PDB entry 1Y1V | X-ray diffraction, 3.80 A resolution | chains A and H of the 13 polymer chains in the assembly

== Chain A ==
Name: DNA-directed RNA polymerase II largest subunit
From: Saccharomyces cerevisiae
Notes: EC 2.7.7.6
UniProt: P04050 (RPB1_YEAST); residue numbers follow UniProt; this construct covers 1-1733
Amino-acid sequence (1733 residues; numbered 1 to 1733; the number before each row is that of its first residue):
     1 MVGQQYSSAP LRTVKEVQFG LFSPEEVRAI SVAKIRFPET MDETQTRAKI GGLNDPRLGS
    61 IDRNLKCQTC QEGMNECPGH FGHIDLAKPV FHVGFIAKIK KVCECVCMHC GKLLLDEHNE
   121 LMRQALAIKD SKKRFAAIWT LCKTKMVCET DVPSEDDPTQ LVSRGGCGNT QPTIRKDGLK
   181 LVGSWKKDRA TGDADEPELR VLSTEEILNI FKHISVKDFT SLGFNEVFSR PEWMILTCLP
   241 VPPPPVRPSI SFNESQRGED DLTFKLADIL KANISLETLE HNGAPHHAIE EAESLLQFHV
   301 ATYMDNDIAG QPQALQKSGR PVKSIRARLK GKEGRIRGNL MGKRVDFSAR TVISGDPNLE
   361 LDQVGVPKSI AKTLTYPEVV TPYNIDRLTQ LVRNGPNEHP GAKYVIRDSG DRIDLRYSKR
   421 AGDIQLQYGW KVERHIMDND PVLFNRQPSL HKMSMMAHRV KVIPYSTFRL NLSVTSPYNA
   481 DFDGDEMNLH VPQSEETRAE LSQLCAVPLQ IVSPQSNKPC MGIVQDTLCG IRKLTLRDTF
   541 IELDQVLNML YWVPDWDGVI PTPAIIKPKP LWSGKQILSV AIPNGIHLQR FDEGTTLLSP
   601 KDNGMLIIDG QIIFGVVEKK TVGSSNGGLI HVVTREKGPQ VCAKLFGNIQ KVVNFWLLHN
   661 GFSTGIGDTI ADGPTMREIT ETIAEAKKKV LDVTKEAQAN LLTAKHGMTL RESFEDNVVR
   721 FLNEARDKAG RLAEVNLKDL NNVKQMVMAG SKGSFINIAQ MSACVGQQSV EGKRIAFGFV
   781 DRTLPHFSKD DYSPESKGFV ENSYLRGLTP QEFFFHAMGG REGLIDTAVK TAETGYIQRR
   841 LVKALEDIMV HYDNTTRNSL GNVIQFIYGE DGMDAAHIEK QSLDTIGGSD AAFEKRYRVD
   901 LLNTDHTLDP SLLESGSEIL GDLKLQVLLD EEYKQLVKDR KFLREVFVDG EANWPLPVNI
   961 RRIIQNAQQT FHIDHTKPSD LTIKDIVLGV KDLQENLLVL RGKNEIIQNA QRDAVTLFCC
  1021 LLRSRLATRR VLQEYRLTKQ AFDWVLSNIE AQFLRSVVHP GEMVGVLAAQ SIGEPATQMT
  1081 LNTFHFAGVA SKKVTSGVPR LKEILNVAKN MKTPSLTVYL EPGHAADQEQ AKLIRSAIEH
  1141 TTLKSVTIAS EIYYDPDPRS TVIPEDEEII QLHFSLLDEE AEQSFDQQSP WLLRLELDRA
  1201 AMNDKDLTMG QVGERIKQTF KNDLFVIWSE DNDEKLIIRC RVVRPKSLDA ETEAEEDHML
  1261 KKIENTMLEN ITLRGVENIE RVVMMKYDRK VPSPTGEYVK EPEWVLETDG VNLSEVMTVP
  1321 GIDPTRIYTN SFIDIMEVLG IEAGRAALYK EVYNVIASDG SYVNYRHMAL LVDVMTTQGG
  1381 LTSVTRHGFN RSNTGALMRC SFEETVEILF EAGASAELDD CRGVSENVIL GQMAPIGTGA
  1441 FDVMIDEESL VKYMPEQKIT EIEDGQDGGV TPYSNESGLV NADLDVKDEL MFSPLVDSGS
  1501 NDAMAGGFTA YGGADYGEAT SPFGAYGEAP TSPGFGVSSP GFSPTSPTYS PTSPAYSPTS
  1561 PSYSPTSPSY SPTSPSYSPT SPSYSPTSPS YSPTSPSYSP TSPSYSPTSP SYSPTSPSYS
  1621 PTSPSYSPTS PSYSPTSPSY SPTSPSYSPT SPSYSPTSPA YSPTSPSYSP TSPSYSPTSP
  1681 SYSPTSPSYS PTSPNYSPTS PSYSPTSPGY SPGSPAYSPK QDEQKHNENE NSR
Not modelled in the structure: 1, 187-194, 1177-1186, 1244-1253, 1456-1733
Ion coordination: Zn2+ site 1: Cys67, Cys70, Cys77, His80; Zn2+ site 2: Cys107, Cys110, Cys148, Cys167
UniProt features mapped onto this chain:
  - region: Pro248 to Asp260 (Lid loop), Asn306 to Lys323 (Rudder loop), Pro810 to Glu822 (Bridging helix)
  - binding site (Zn(2+)): Cys67, Cys70, Cys77, His80, Cys107, Cys110, Cys148, Cys167
  - binding site (Mg(2+)): Asp481, Asp483, Asp485
  - modified residue: Thr1471 (Phosphothreonine)
  - cross-link (Glycyl lysine isopeptide (Lys-Gly)): Lys695 (interchain with G-Cter in ubiquitin), Lys1246 (interchain with G-Cter in ubiquitin), Lys1350 (interchain with G-Cter in ubiquitin)
  - natural variant: Ser1653 to Pro1659 (deletion: In strain: A364A)
  - mutagenesis: Lys1246 (K1246R: Impairs ubiquitination during transcription stress)
From the paper describing this entry:
  - specificity-determining residues: Asn479 (proposed by the authors, not directly observed)

== Chain H ==
Name: DNA-directed RNA polymerases I, II, and III 14.5 kDa polypeptide
From: Saccharomyces cerevisiae
Notes: EC 2.7.7.6
UniProt: P20436 (RPB8_YEAST); residues 1-146 here = UniProt positions 1-146
Amino-acid sequence (146 residues; numbered 1 to 146; the number before each row is that of its first residue):
     1 MSNTLFDDIF QVSEVDPGRY NKVCRIEAAS TTQDQCKLTL DINVELFPVA AQDSLTVTIA
    61 SSLNLEDTPA NDSSATRSWR PPQAGDRSLA DDYDYVMYGT AYKFEEVSKD LIAVYYSFGG
   121 LLMRLEGNYR NLNNLKQENA YLLIRR
Not modelled in the structure: 1, 64-75
UniProt features mapped onto this chain:
  - region: Asp16 to Thr39 (Non-specific ssDNA binding)
  - modified residue: Ser2 (N-acetylserine), Thr68 (Phosphothreonine)

== How chain A and chain H interact ==
Contacting residue pairs (49; chain A residue first):
  Arg537(A) - Tyr20(H)
  Arg537(A) - Arg25(H)
  Arg537(A) - Asp41(H)  salt bridge
  Arg537(A) - Gly120(H)  hydrogen bond (side chain-backbone)
  Arg537(A) - Leu122(H)
  Asp538(A) - Asn21(H)
  Asp538(A) - Lys22(H)  hydrogen bond (side chain-backbone)
  Asp538(A) - Val23(H)
  Phe540(A) - Val23(H)  hydrophobic
  Phe540(A) - Asn43(H)
  Ile560(A) - Ser78(H)
  Ile560(A) - Trp79(H)  hydrogen bond (backbone-backbone)
  Thr562(A) - Tyr98(H)
  Pro563(A) - Trp79(H)
  Ala564(A) - Met97(H)
  Ala564(A) - Tyr98(H)  hydrogen bond (backbone-backbone)
  Ala564(A) - Phe118(H)
  Ile565(A) - Tyr95(H)
  Ile565(A) - Val96(H)
  Ile566(A) - Val96(H)  hydrogen bond (backbone-backbone)
  Lys567(A) - Asn43(H)  hydrogen bond (side chain-backbone)
  Lys567(A) - Leu46(H)
  Lys567(A) - Phe47(H)
  Lys567(A) - Asp94(H)
  Lys567(A) - Tyr95(H)
  Lys567(A) - Val96(H)  hydrogen bond (backbone-backbone)
  Pro568(A) - Asp94(H)
  Pro570(A) - Trp79(H)  hydrophobic
  Trp572(A) - Trp79(H)  hydrophobic
  Ser573(A) - Gly119(H)  hydrogen bond (side chain-backbone)
  Leu597(A) - Tyr102(H)  hydrogen bond (backbone-side chain)
  Leu597(A) - Lys103(H)
  Leu597(A) - Tyr115(H)
  Leu598(A) - Arg25(H)  hydrogen bond (backbone-side chain)
  Leu598(A) - Tyr115(H)  hydrophobic
  Leu598(A) - Leu122(H)  hydrophobic
  Leu598(A) - Arg124(H)
  Ser599(A) - Arg25(H)  hydrogen bond (backbone-side chain)
  Pro600(A) - Arg25(H)
  Asp602(A) - Tyr20(H)
  Leu606(A) - Tyr102(H)  hydrophobic
  Ile613(A) - Tyr102(H)  hydrophobic
  Ile613(A) - Ser117(H)  hydrogen bond (backbone-side chain)
  Phe614(A) - Tyr102(H)  hydrophobic
  Phe614(A) - Leu122(H)  hydrophobic
  Lys738(A) - Arg19(H)
  Asp739(A) - Arg19(H)
  Asp974(A) - Lys136(H)  salt bridge
  Thr976(A) - Lys136(H)
Other interface residues (no listed pair), chain A (34 interface residues in all): Leu543, Val559, Lys569, Leu571, Lys575, Gln576, Lys601, His975
Other interface residues (no listed pair), chain H (31 interface residues in all): Thr39, Glu106, Leu121, Tyr141

== Overview ==
Chain A and chain H form an interface of 34 and 31 residues respectively; the contacts include 12 hydrogen
bonds and 2 salt bridges. Polar contacts include Arg537(A)-Asp41(H), Asp974(A)-Lys136(H) and
Arg537(A)-Gly120(H). From UniProt: 8 Zn2+-binding residues, 3 Mg2+-binding residues and one mutagenesis site
on chain A. The paper reports the specificity determinant Asn479(A).
Chain A is DNA-directed RNA polymerase II largest subunit and chain H is DNA-directed RNA polymerases I, II,
and III 14.5 kDa polypeptide, both from Saccharomyces cerevisiae; the structure, Refined RNA Polymerase
II-TFIIS complex, was determined by X-ray diffraction, deposited together with 1Y1W, 1Y77 and 1Y1Y.
